5IKN - chains I and J of the 13 polymer chains in the assembly; structure by X-ray diffraction, 4.80 A resolution (low resolution: residue-level contacts below are approximate; hydrogen-bond / salt-bridge calls are withheld).

Chain I (and J):
Molecule: DNA primase/helicase
Organism: Enterobacteria phage T7
Notes: EC 2.7.7.-, 3.6.4.12; chain J of this document is another copy of the same molecule, construct and numbering; everything in this record applies to it too
UniProtKB: P03692 (PRIM_BPT7); residues 64-549 here = UniProt positions 64-549
Sequence (486 residues; each row starts with the number of its first residue):
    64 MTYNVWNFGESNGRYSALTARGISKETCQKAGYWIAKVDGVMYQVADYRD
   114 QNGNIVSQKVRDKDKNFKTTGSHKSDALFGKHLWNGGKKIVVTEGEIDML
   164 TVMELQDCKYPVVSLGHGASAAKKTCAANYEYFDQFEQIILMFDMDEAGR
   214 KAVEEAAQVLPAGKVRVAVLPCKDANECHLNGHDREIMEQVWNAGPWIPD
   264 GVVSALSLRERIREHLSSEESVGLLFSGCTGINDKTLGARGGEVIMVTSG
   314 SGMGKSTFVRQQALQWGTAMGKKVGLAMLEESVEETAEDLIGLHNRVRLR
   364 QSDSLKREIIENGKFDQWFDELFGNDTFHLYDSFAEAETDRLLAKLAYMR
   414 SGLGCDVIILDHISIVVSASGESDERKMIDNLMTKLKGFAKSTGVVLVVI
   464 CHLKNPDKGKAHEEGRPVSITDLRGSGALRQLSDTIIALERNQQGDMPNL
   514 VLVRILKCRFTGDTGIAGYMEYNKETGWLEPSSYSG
Unresolved in the structure: 262-267, 542-549 (chain J: 547-549)
UniProt features mapped onto this chain:
  - binding site (Mg(2+)): Glu157, Asp207, Asp237
  - binding site (ATP): Ser312 to Ser319
  - site (dTTP/dATP binding): Arg361, His465, Arg504, Arg522, Tyr535

How chain I and chain J interact:
Contacting residue pairs (59; chain I residue first):
  Ser314(I) - Ile483(J)
  Ser314(I) - Leu519(J)
  Met316(I) - Lys520(J)
  Met316(I) - Cys521(J)
  Met316(I) - Arg522(J)
  Glu343(I) - Lys454(J)
  Glu343(I) - Arg522(J)
  Glu344(I) - Lys454(J)
  Ser345(I) - Lys454(J)
  Val346(I) - Leu271(J)
  Glu347(I) - Leu271(J)
  Glu347(I) - Arg274(J)
  Glu348(I) - His278(J)
  Glu348(I) - Lys454(J)
  Glu351(I) - Ile275(J)
  Glu351(I) - His278(J)
  Glu351(I) - Leu279(J)
  Arg361(I) - Thr524(J)
  Arg363(I) - Phe523(J)
  Gln364(I) - Leu300(J)
  Gln364(I) - Phe523(J)
  Lys369(I) - Leu279(J)
  Lys369(I) - Ser284(J)
  Ile373(I) - Arg276(J)
  Ile373(I) - Leu279(J)
  Phe378(I) - Arg272(J)
  Phe378(I) - Leu279(J)
  Asp379(I) - Arg272(J)
  Phe382(I) - Ala268(J)
  Phe382(I) - Leu269(J)
  Asp383(I) - Arg272(J)
  Phe386(I) - Ala268(J)
  Phe386(I) - Leu269(J)
  His392(I) - Val266(J)
  Leu393(I) - Val265(J)
  Leu393(I) - Ala268(J)
  Tyr394(I) - Val265(J)
  Asp395(I) - Val265(J)
  Lys408(I) - Asp263(J)
  Tyr411(I) - Pro259(J)
  Tyr411(I) - Trp260(J)
  Tyr411(I) - Ile261(J)
  Tyr411(I) - Asp263(J)
  Tyr411(I) - Val266(J)
  Ser414(I) - Gly226(J)
  Gly415(I) - Gly226(J)
  Leu416(I) - Val266(J)
  His425(I) - Arg522(J)
  His465(I) - Gln494(J)
  Asn468(I) - Ser489(J)
  Asn468(I) - Gly490(J)
  Asn468(I) - Arg493(J)
  Ala474(I) - Thr484(J)
  Glu476(I) - Ile483(J)
  Glu476(I) - Leu519(J)
  Arg487(I) - Gln494(J)
  Arg504(I) - Gly525(J)
  Gln506(I) - Thr527(J)
  Lys537(I) - Asp526(J)
Also at the interface, not in a pair above, chain I (47 interface residues in all): Ala350, Asp366, Asp389, Phe391, Ser396, Arg404, Ala407, Leu466, Pro469, Lys471
Also at the interface, not in a pair above, chain J (41 interface residues in all): Gln221, Ser267, Glu282, Val285, Lys450, Lys471, Gly528

Summary:
Chain I and chain J form an interface of 47 and 41 residues respectively. UniProt lists 3 Mg2+-binding
residues and 8 ATP-binding residues on chain I.
Chain I and chain J are both DNA primase/helicase (Enterobacteria phage T7); the structure, Crystal Structure
of the T7 Replisome in the Absence of DNA, was determined by X-ray diffraction.
